PDB entry 9R2H | electron microscopy, 2.60 A resolution | chains A and B of the 3 polymer chains in the assembly

[Chain A (and B)]
Molecule: Isoform Tau-D of Microtubule-associated protein tau
Organism: Homo sapiens
Notes: chain B of this document is another copy of the same molecule, construct and numbering; everything in this record applies to it too
UniProtKB: P10636 (TAU_HUMAN), isoform P10636-6; residues 306-441 here correspond to UniProt positions 248-383 (UniProt number = residue number - 58)
Sequence (136 residues; row label = number of the first residue in the row):
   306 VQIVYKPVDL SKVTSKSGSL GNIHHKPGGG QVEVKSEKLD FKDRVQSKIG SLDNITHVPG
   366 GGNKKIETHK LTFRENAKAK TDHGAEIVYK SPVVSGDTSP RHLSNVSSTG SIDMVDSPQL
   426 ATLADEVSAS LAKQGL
Disordered / not traced: 306-315, 435-441
Sequence notes: engineered mutation S322 (Cys264 in P10636)
What the authors report for this chain:
  - conformationally variable residues (order/disorder transition): S316

[Chain A / chain B interface]
Pairs across the interface - 275 pairs, chain A then chain B:
  S316(A) - S316(B)
  S316(A) - K317(B)
  K317(A) - K317(B)
  V318(A) - K317(B)  hydrogen bond (backbone-backbone)
  V318(A) - V318(B)
  V318(A) - T319(B)  hydrogen bond (backbone-backbone)
  T319(A) - T319(B)
  S320(A) - T319(B)  hydrogen bond (backbone-backbone)
  S320(A) - S320(B)
  S320(A) - K321(B)  hydrogen bond (backbone-backbone)
  K321(A) - K321(B)
  S322(A) - T319(B)  hydrogen bond (side chain-backbone)
  S322(A) - S320(B)
  S322(A) - K321(B)  hydrogen bond (side chain-backbone)
  S322(A) - S322(B)  hydrogen bond (side chain-backbone)
  G323(A) - S322(B)  hydrogen bond (backbone-backbone)
  G323(A) - G323(B)
  G323(A) - S324(B)  hydrogen bond (backbone-backbone)
  S324(A) - S324(B)
  L325(A) - S324(B)  hydrogen bond (backbone-backbone)
  L325(A) - L325(B)  hydrophobic
  G326(A) - L325(B)
  G326(A) - G326(B)  hydrogen bond (backbone-backbone)
  G326(A) - N327(B)  hydrogen bond (backbone-backbone)
  N327(A) - N327(B)  hydrogen bond
  I328(A) - N327(B)  hydrogen bond (backbone-backbone)
  I328(A) - I328(B)
  I328(A) - H329(B)  hydrogen bond (backbone-backbone)
  H329(A) - H329(B)
  H330(A) - H329(B)  hydrogen bond (backbone-backbone)
  H330(A) - H330(B)
  H330(A) - K331(B)  hydrogen bond (backbone-backbone)
  K331(A) - K331(B)
  P332(A) - K331(B)
  G333(A) - K331(B)  hydrogen bond (backbone-backbone)
  G333(A) - P332(B)
  G333(A) - G333(B)
  G334(A) - G333(B)
  G334(A) - G334(B)  hydrogen bond (backbone-backbone)
  G334(A) - G335(B)
  G335(A) - G335(B)
  G335(A) - Q336(B)  hydrogen bond (backbone-backbone)
  Q336(A) - Q336(B)
  V337(A) - Q336(B)  hydrogen bond (backbone-backbone)
  V337(A) - V337(B)
  V337(A) - E338(B)  hydrogen bond (backbone-backbone)
  E338(A) - E338(B)
  V339(A) - E338(B)  hydrogen bond (backbone-backbone)
  V339(A) - V339(B)
  V339(A) - K340(B)  hydrogen bond (backbone-backbone)
  K340(A) - K340(B)
  K340(A) - E342(B)  salt bridge
  S341(A) - K340(B)  hydrogen bond (backbone-backbone)
  S341(A) - S341(B)
  E342(A) - S341(B)  hydrogen bond (backbone-side chain)
  E342(A) - E342(B)  hydrogen bond (backbone-backbone)
  E342(A) - K343(B)  hydrogen bond (backbone-backbone)
  K343(A) - S341(B)  hydrogen bond (backbone-side chain)
  K343(A) - K343(B)
  K343(A) - D345(B)  salt bridge
  L344(A) - V339(B)  hydrophobic
  L344(A) - S341(B)  hydrogen bond (backbone-side chain)
  L344(A) - K343(B)  hydrogen bond (backbone-backbone)
  L344(A) - L344(B)  hydrophobic
  L344(A) - D345(B)  hydrogen bond (backbone-backbone)
  D345(A) - D345(B)
  F346(A) - D345(B)  hydrogen bond (backbone-backbone)
  F346(A) - F346(B)  hydrophobic
  F346(A) - K347(B)  hydrogen bond (backbone-backbone)
  F346(A) - V350(B)
  K347(A) - K347(B)
  D348(A) - K347(B)  hydrogen bond (backbone-backbone)
  D348(A) - D348(B)  hydrogen bond (backbone-backbone)
  R349(A) - D348(B)  hydrogen bond (backbone-backbone)
  R349(A) - R349(B)
  R349(A) - S416(B)  hydrogen bond
  R349(A) - D418(B)  salt bridge
  V350(A) - V350(B)
  V350(A) - Q351(B)  hydrogen bond (backbone-backbone)
  Q351(A) - Q351(B)
  Q351(A) - G415(B)
  S352(A) - Q351(B)  hydrogen bond (backbone-backbone)
  S352(A) - S352(B)
  S352(A) - K353(B)  hydrogen bond (backbone-backbone)
  K353(A) - K353(B)
  I354(A) - V337(B)
  I354(A) - K353(B)  hydrogen bond (backbone-backbone)
  I354(A) - I354(B)
  I354(A) - G355(B)  hydrogen bond (backbone-backbone)
  G355(A) - V337(B)
  G355(A) - G355(B)
  S356(A) - K353(B)
  S356(A) - S356(B)
  L357(A) - S356(B)  hydrogen bond (backbone-backbone)
  L357(A) - L357(B)
  L357(A) - D358(B)  hydrogen bond (backbone-backbone)
  D358(A) - K353(B)  salt bridge
  D358(A) - D358(B)
  D358(A) - T414(B)  hydrogen bond
  N359(A) - D358(B)  hydrogen bond (backbone-backbone)
  N359(A) - N359(B)
  N359(A) - I360(B)  hydrogen bond (backbone-backbone)
  I360(A) - I360(B)
  I360(A) - S412(B)
  T361(A) - L325(B)
  T361(A) - I360(B)  hydrogen bond (backbone-backbone)
  T361(A) - T361(B)
  T361(A) - H362(B)  hydrogen bond (backbone-backbone)
  H362(A) - H362(B)
  V363(A) - G323(B)
  V363(A) - S324(B)
  V363(A) - H362(B)  hydrogen bond (backbone-backbone)
  V363(A) - V363(B)
  V363(A) - P364(B)
  P364(A) - P364(B)
  G365(A) - K321(B)
  G365(A) - S322(B)
  G365(A) - G323(B)
  G365(A) - P364(B)  hydrogen bond (backbone-backbone)
  G365(A) - G366(B)
  G366(A) - K321(B)
  G366(A) - G366(B)
  G366(A) - G367(B)  hydrogen bond (backbone-backbone)
  G367(A) - G367(B)
  N368(A) - G366(B)
  N368(A) - G367(B)  hydrogen bond (side chain-backbone)
  N368(A) - N368(B)  hydrogen bond
  K369(A) - N368(B)  hydrogen bond (backbone-backbone)
  K369(A) - K369(B)
  K369(A) - K370(B)  hydrogen bond (backbone-backbone)
  K370(A) - K370(B)
  I371(A) - K370(B)  hydrogen bond (backbone-backbone)
  I371(A) - I371(B)
  I371(A) - E372(B)  hydrogen bond (backbone-backbone)
  E372(A) - E372(B)
  T373(A) - E372(B)  hydrogen bond (backbone-backbone)
  T373(A) - T373(B)
  T373(A) - H374(B)  hydrogen bond (backbone-backbone)
  H374(A) - H374(B)
  H374(A) - S400(B)
  H374(A) - G401(B)
  K375(A) - H374(B)  hydrogen bond (backbone-backbone)
  K375(A) - K375(B)
  K375(A) - L376(B)  hydrogen bond (backbone-backbone)
  K375(A) - S400(B)  hydrogen bond (backbone-side chain)
  L376(A) - L376(B)
  L376(A) - V398(B)
  L376(A) - V399(B)
  L376(A) - S400(B)
  T377(A) - L376(B)  hydrogen bond (backbone-backbone)
  T377(A) - T377(B)
  T377(A) - F378(B)  hydrogen bond (backbone-backbone)
  F378(A) - F378(B)
  R379(A) - F378(B)  hydrogen bond (backbone-backbone)
  R379(A) - R379(B)
  R379(A) - E380(B)  hydrogen bond (backbone-backbone)
  E380(A) - E380(B)
  N381(A) - E380(B)  hydrogen bond (backbone-backbone)
  N381(A) - N381(B)  hydrogen bond
  N381(A) - A382(B)  hydrogen bond (backbone-backbone)
  A382(A) - A382(B)
  K383(A) - A382(B)
  K383(A) - K383(B)  hydrogen bond (backbone-backbone)
  A384(A) - K383(B)
  A384(A) - A384(B)
  A384(A) - K385(B)  hydrogen bond (backbone-backbone)
  K385(A) - K385(B)
  T386(A) - K385(B)  hydrogen bond (backbone-backbone)
  T386(A) - T386(B)
  D387(A) - D387(B)
  D387(A) - H388(B)  hydrogen bond (backbone-backbone)
  H388(A) - H388(B)
  G389(A) - T386(B)
  G389(A) - G389(B)
  A390(A) - G389(B)  hydrogen bond (backbone-backbone)
  A390(A) - A390(B)
  A390(A) - E391(B)  hydrogen bond (backbone-backbone)
  E391(A) - E391(B)
  I392(A) - E391(B)  hydrogen bond (backbone-backbone)
  I392(A) - I392(B)
  I392(A) - V393(B)  hydrogen bond (backbone-backbone)
  V393(A) - V393(B)
  Y394(A) - V393(B)  hydrogen bond (backbone-backbone)
  Y394(A) - Y394(B)  hydrophobic
  Y394(A) - K395(B)  hydrogen bond (backbone-backbone)
  K395(A) - K395(B)
  S396(A) - V393(B)
  S396(A) - S396(B)  hydrogen bond (side chain-backbone)
  S396(A) - P397(B)
  P397(A) - P397(B)
  P397(A) - V398(B)  hydrogen bond (backbone-backbone)
  V398(A) - V398(B)
  V399(A) - V398(B)  hydrogen bond (backbone-backbone)
  V399(A) - V399(B)
  S400(A) - V399(B)  hydrogen bond (backbone-backbone)
  S400(A) - S400(B)
  G401(A) - V399(B)
  G401(A) - S400(B)  hydrogen bond (backbone-backbone)
  G401(A) - G401(B)
  D402(A) - G401(B)
  D402(A) - D402(B)  hydrogen bond (side chain-backbone)
  D402(A) - P405(B)
  T403(A) - D402(B)  hydrogen bond (backbone-backbone)
  T403(A) - T403(B)
  T403(A) - S404(B)  hydrogen bond (backbone-backbone)
  T403(A) - P405(B)
  S404(A) - S404(B)
  P405(A) - P405(B)
  R406(A) - P405(B)  hydrogen bond (backbone-backbone)
  R406(A) - R406(B)
  R406(A) - H407(B)  hydrogen bond (backbone-backbone)
  H407(A) - H407(B)
  L408(A) - H407(B)  hydrogen bond (backbone-backbone)
  L408(A) - L408(B)
  L408(A) - S409(B)  hydrogen bond (backbone-backbone)
  S409(A) - S409(B)
  N410(A) - S409(B)  hydrogen bond (backbone-backbone)
  N410(A) - N410(B)  hydrogen bond
  V411(A) - N410(B)  hydrogen bond (backbone-side chain)
  V411(A) - V411(B)  hydrogen bond (backbone-backbone)
  V411(A) - S412(B)  hydrogen bond (backbone-backbone)
  S412(A) - N410(B)
  S412(A) - S412(B)
  S413(A) - N410(B)
  S413(A) - S412(B)  hydrogen bond (backbone-backbone)
  S413(A) - S413(B)
  S413(A) - T414(B)  hydrogen bond (backbone-backbone)
  T414(A) - T414(B)
  G415(A) - G415(B)
  G415(A) - S416(B)  hydrogen bond (backbone-backbone)
  S416(A) - S416(B)
  I417(A) - L408(B)  hydrophobic
  I417(A) - N410(B)
  I417(A) - S416(B)  hydrogen bond (backbone-backbone)
  I417(A) - I417(B)
  I417(A) - D418(B)  hydrogen bond (backbone-backbone)
  D418(A) - D418(B)
  M419(A) - R406(B)
  M419(A) - H407(B)
  M419(A) - D418(B)  hydrogen bond (backbone-backbone)
  M419(A) - M419(B)
  M419(A) - V420(B)  hydrogen bond (backbone-backbone)
  V420(A) - V420(B)
  D421(A) - R406(B)  salt bridge
  D421(A) - V420(B)  hydrogen bond (backbone-backbone)
  D421(A) - D421(B)
  D421(A) - S422(B)  hydrogen bond (backbone-backbone)
  S422(A) - S422(B)
  P423(A) - P423(B)
  P423(A) - Q424(B)  hydrogen bond (backbone-backbone)
  Q424(A) - Q424(B)  hydrogen bond
  L425(A) - Q424(B)  hydrogen bond (backbone-backbone)
  L425(A) - L425(B)
  L425(A) - A426(B)
  A426(A) - A426(B)
  A426(A) - T427(B)
  T427(A) - T427(B)
  L428(A) - T427(B)
  L428(A) - L428(B)  hydrophobic
  L428(A) - A429(B)
  A429(A) - A429(B)
  D430(A) - Y394(B)  hydrogen bond
  D430(A) - K395(B)  salt bridge
  D430(A) - A429(B)  hydrogen bond (backbone-backbone)
  D430(A) - D430(B)
  D430(A) - E431(B)  hydrogen bond (backbone-backbone)
  E431(A) - E431(B)
  V432(A) - I392(B)  hydrophobic
  V432(A) - Y394(B)  hydrophobic
  V432(A) - E431(B)  hydrogen bond (backbone-backbone)
  V432(A) - V432(B)
  V432(A) - S433(B)  hydrogen bond (backbone-backbone)
  S433(A) - S433(B)
  A434(A) - S433(B)
  A434(A) - A434(B)
Interface residues without a listed pair, chain B (119 interface residues in all): G365

[In short]
Chain A and chain B each contribute 119 residues to their interface, with 115 hydrogen bonds and 6 salt
bridges. Polar pairs include K340(A)-E342(B), K343(A)-D345(B) and R349(A)-D418(B). The paper reports
conformational variability at S316(A).
Chain A and chain B are both Isoform Tau-D of Microtubule-associated protein tau (Homo sapiens); the
structure, Tau filaments seeded by AD homogenate using 0N3R C322S, was determined by electron microscopy
together with 9R2F from the same study.
